PDB entry 7KB5 | electron microscopy, 3.80 A resolution | chains A and C of the 6 polymer chains in the assembly

# Chain A
Protein: Protein transport protein SEC61
Source organism: Saccharomyces cerevisiae BY4741
UniProtKB: P32915 (SC61A_YEAST); numbering as in UniProt (aligned over 1-480)
Chain sequence (480 residues; numbered 1 to 480; the number before each row is that of its first residue):
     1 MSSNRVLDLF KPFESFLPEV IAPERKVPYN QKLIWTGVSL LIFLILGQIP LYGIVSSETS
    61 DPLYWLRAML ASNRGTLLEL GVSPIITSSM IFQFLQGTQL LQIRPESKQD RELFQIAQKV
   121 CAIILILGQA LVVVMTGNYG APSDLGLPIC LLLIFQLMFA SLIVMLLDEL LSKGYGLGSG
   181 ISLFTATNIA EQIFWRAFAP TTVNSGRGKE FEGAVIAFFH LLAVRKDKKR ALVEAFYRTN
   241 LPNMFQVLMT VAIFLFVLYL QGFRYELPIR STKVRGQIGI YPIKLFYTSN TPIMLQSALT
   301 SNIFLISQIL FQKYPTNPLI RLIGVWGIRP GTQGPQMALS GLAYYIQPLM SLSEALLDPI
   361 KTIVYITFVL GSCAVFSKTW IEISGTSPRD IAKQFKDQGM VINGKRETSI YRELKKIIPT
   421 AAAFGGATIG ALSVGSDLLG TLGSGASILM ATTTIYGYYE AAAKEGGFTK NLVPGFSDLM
Unresolved in the structure: 1-11, 55-61, 102-106, 143-146, 205-210, 329-335, 468-480
Curated features (UniProtKB/Swiss-Prot):
  - mutagenesis: K273 (K273P/G: Severe growth defect), R275 (R275D/G/P/Q/Y: Severe growth defect; R275E/F/V: Severe growth defect; lowers SRP-dependent and SRP-independent translocation), G276 (G276P: Severe growth defect), K405 (K405D/E/P: Severe growth defect), R406 (R406D: Severe growth defect; lowers SRP-dependent translocation; R406E: Severe growth defect; lowers SRP-dependent and SRP-independent translocation; R406H/W: Severe growth defect)
What the authors report for this chain:
  - mutagenesis - M90L/T185I/M294I/M450L: unchanged growth
  - mutagenesis - M90L/T185I/M294I/M450L: decreased growth in response to FN3mut

# Chain C
Protein: Protein transport protein SSS1
Source organism: Saccharomyces cerevisiae BY4741
UniProtKB: P35179 (SC61G_YEAST); residue numbers follow UniProt; this construct covers 1-80
Chain sequence (80 residues; numbered 1 to 80; the number before each row is that of its first residue):
     1 MARASEKGEE KKQSNNQVEK LVEAPVEFVR EGTQFLAKCK KPDLKEYTKI VKAVGIGFIA
    61 VGIIGYAIKL IHIPIRYVIV
Unresolved in the structure: 1-25

# Interface between chain A and chain C
Contacting residue pairs (45; chain A residue first):
  L41(A) - I68(C)  hydrophobic
  L44(A) - G65(C)
  Q48(A) - K69(C)  hydrogen bond
  Q48(A) - R76(C)  hydrogen bond
  P50(A) - R76(C)
  T187(A) - V61(C)
  A190(A) - F58(C)  hydrophobic
  E191(A) - G65(C)
  E191(A) - K69(C)
  F194(A) - F58(C)  hydrophobic
  F194(A) - I59(C)  hydrophobic
  F194(A) - G62(C)
  W195(A) - Y66(C)  hydrophobic
  W195(A) - K69(C)
  F198(A) - Y66(C)  hydrogen bond (backbone-side chain)
  P200(A) - Y66(C)
  P200(A) - L70(C)  hydrophobic
  F254(A) - V54(C)  hydrophobic
  L255(A) - Y47(C)  hydrogen bond (backbone-side chain)
  L255(A) - V51(C)  hydrophobic
  L258(A) - V51(C)  hydrophobic
  L258(A) - V54(C)  hydrophobic
  Y259(A) - K41(C)  hydrogen bond
  Y259(A) - P42(C)  hydrogen bond (side chain-backbone)
  Y259(A) - Y47(C)  hydrophobic
  G262(A) - P42(C)
  F263(A) - K40(C)
  F263(A) - K41(C)
  F263(A) - P42(C)
  R264(A) - K40(C)  hydrogen bond (backbone-backbone)
  R264(A) - E46(C)  salt bridge
  Y265(A) - K38(C)
  Y265(A) - C39(C)  hydrophobic
  L285(A) - F35(C)  hydrophobic
  L285(A) - C39(C)  hydrophobic
  K416(A) - K38(C)
  I417(A) - F35(C)  hydrophobic
  I417(A) - K38(C)
  A421(A) - F35(C)  hydrophobic
  A423(A) - F28(C)  hydrophobic
  F424(A) - G32(C)
  F424(A) - L36(C)  hydrophobic
  I455(A) - V54(C)  hydrophobic
  Y459(A) - K49(C)  hydrogen bond
  Y459(A) - A53(C)  hydrophobic
Also at the interface, not in a pair above, chain A (36 interface residues in all): I45, I49, I193, E266, E413, T420, A427, A451, Y456
Also at the interface, not in a pair above, chain C (33 interface residues in all): E31, D43, I50, G57, I63, I64, H72, I73

# In short
36 residues of chain A face 33 of chain C across their interface; the contacts include 8 hydrogen bonds and 1
salt bridge. Polar contacts include R264(A)-E46(C), Q48(A)-K69(C) and Q48(A)-R76(C). From the paper:
M90L/T185I/M294I/M450L of chain A reduce growth in response to FN3mut; M90L/T185I/M294I/M450L of chain A leave
growth unchanged.
Here chain A is Protein transport protein SEC61 and chain C is Protein transport protein SSS1, both from
Saccharomyces cerevisiae BY4741. Entry 7KB5 (Cryo-EM structure of the Sec complex from yeast, Sec63 FN3 and
residues 210-216 mutated) was determined by electron microscopy together with 7KAH, 7KAI, 7KAJ, 7KAK, 7KAL,
7KAM and 8 further entries from the same study.
